Entry 3GLR (X-ray diffraction, 1.80 A resolution); this record covers chains A and B.

[Chain A]
Molecule: NAD-dependent deacetylase sirtuin-3, mitochondrial
Source organism: Homo sapiens
Notes: EC 3.5.1.-; fragment: Human SIRT3, residues 118-399
UniProtKB: Q9NTG7 (SIRT3_HUMAN); residues 118-399 here = UniProt positions 118-399
Sequence (285 residues; numbered 115 to 399; the number before each row is that of its first residue):
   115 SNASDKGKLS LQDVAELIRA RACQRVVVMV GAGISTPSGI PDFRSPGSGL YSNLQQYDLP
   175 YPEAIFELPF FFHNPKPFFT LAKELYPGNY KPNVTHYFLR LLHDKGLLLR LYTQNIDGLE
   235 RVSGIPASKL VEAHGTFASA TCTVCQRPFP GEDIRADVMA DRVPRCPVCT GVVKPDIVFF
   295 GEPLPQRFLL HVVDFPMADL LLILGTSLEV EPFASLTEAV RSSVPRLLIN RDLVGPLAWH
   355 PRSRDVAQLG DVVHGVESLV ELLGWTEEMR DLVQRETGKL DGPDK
Not modelled in the structure: 115-120, 395-399
Differences from the reference sequence: expression tag (115-117)
Metal / ion sites: Zn2+: Cys256, Cys259, Cys280, Cys283
Ligand contacts: bicarbonate ion (BCT): Arg135, Ala136, Gln138
Reported in the primary citation:
  - catalytic residues: His248 (citing earlier work)

[Chain B]
Molecule: Acetyl-coenzyme A synthetase 2-like, mitochondrial
Notes: EC 6.2.1.1; fragment: AceCS2 peptide, residues 638-649
UniProtKB: Q9NUB1 (ACS2L_HUMAN); residues 638-649 here = UniProt positions 638-649
Sequence (12 residues; each row starts with the number of its first residue):
   638 TRSGKVMRRL LR
Not modelled in the structure: 638, 646-649
Modified residues: Lys642 (n(6)-acetyllysine; ALY)
Swiss-Prot annotation at these positions:
  - modified residue: Lys642 (N6-acetyllysine)
Reported in the primary citation:
  - post-translational modification sites: Lys642

[How chain A and chain B interact]
Residue-residue contacts (26):
  His248(A) - Lys642(B)
  Ile291(A) - Lys642(B)
  Val292(A) - Lys642(B)
  Phe293(A) - Lys642(B)
  Phe294(A) - Lys642(B)
  Phe294(A) - Met644(B)  hydrophobic
  Gly295(A) - Gly641(B)
  Gly295(A) - Lys642(B)  hydrogen bond (backbone-backbone)
  Glu296(A) - Gly641(B)
  Glu296(A) - Lys642(B)  hydrogen bond (backbone-backbone)
  Pro297(A) - Ser640(B)
  Leu298(A) - Lys642(B)
  Leu322(A) - Arg645(B)
  Glu323(A) - Met644(B)
  Glu323(A) - Arg645(B)  hydrogen bond (backbone-backbone)
  Val324(A) - Lys642(B)
  Val324(A) - Val643(B)
  Val324(A) - Met644(B)  hydrophobic
  Glu325(A) - Gly641(B)
  Glu325(A) - Lys642(B)
  Glu325(A) - Val643(B)  hydrogen bond (backbone-backbone)
  Glu325(A) - Arg645(B)  salt bridge
  Pro326(A) - Gly641(B)
  Gly349(A) - Arg645(B)
  Pro350(A) - Arg645(B)
  Trp353(A) - Arg645(B)
Also at the interface, not in a pair above, chain A (20 interface residues in all): Phe180, Ile230, Ala328
The authors on this interface:
  - residue pairs: Phe180(A)-Lys642(B), Ile230(A)-Lys642(B) (hydrophobic contact), His248(A)-Lys642(B), Ile291(A)-Lys642(B) (hydrophobic contact), Val292(A)-Lys642(B) (hydrogen bond), Phe294(A)-Lys642(B) (hydrophobic contact), Val324(A)-Lys642(B) (hydrophobic contact)

[In short]
20 residues of chain A and 6 residues of chain B are in contact; the contacts include 4 hydrogen bonds and 1
salt bridge. Polar contacts include Glu325(A)-Arg645(B), Gly295(A)-Lys642(B) and Glu296(A)-Lys642(B). The
paper describes contacts between Phe180(A) and Lys642(B) and His248(A) and Lys642(B); hydrophobic contacts
between Ile230(A) and Lys642(B), Ile291(A) and Lys642(B) and Phe294(A) and Lys642(B) among others; a hydrogen
bond between Val292(A) and Lys642(B). The paper reports the catalytic residue His248(A); a modification site
at Lys642(B).
Here chain A is NAD-dependent deacetylase sirtuin-3, mitochondrial (Homo sapiens) and chain B is
Acetyl-coenzyme A synthetase 2-like, mitochondrial. Entry 3GLR (Crystal Structure of human SIRT3 with
acetyl-lysine AceCS2 peptide) was determined by X-ray diffraction, deposited together with 3GLS, 3GLT and
3GLU.
